Entry 7AFD (electron microscopy, 3.44 A resolution); this record covers chains 1 and J of the 9 polymer chains in the assembly.

# Chain 1
Molecule: 16SrRNA of the head domain (residue C931 to G1386)
Source organism: Escherichia coli
Sequence (1541 nucleotides; row label = number of the first residue in the row):
     1 AAAUUGAAGA GUUUGAUCAU GGCUCAGAUU GAACGCUGGC GGCAGGCCUA ACACAUGCAA
    61 GUCGAACGGU AACAGGAAGA AGCUUGCUUC UUUGCUGACG AGUGGCGGAC GGGUGAGUAA
   121 UGUCUGGGAA ACUGCCUGAU GGAGGGGGAU AACUACUGGA AACGGUAGCU AAUACCGCAU
   181 AACGUCGCAA GACCAAAGAG GGGGACCUUC GGGCCUCUUG CCAUCGGAUG UGCCCAGAUG
   241 GGAUUAGCUA GUAGGUGGGG UAACGGCUCA CCUAGGCGAC GAUCCCUAGC UGGUCUGAGA
   301 GGAUGACCAG CCACACUGGA ACUGAGACAC GGUCCAGACU CCUACGGGAG GCAGCAGUGG
   361 GGAAUAUUGC ACAAUGGGCG CAAGCCUGAU GCAGCCAUGC CGCGUGUAUG AAGAAGGCCU
   421 UCGGGUUGUA AAGUACUUUC AGCGGGGAGG AAGGGAGUAA AGUUAAUACC UUUGCUCAUU
   481 GACGUUACCC GCAGAAGAAG CACCGGCUAA CUCCGUGCCA GCAGCCXCGG UAAUACGGAG
   541 GGUGCAAGCG UUAAUCGGAA UUACUGGGCG UAAAGCGCAC GCAGGCGGUU UGUUAAGUCA
   601 GAUGUGAAAU CCCCGGGCUC AACCUGGGAA CUGCAUCUGA UACUGGCAAG CUUGAGUCUC
   661 GUAGAGGGGG GUAGAAUUCC AGGUGUAGCG GUGAAAUGCG UAGAGAUCUG GAGGAAUACC
   721 GGUGGCGAAG GCGGCCCCCU GGACGAAGAC UGACGCUCAG GUGCGAAAGC GUGGGGAGCA
   781 AACAGGAUUA GAUACCCUGG UAGUCCACGC CGUAAACGAU GUCGACUUGG AGGUUGUGCC
   841 CUUGAGGCGU GGCUUCCGGA GCUAACGCGU UAAGUCGACC GCCUGGGGAG UACGGCCGCA
   901 AGGUUAAAAC UCAAAUGAAU UGACGGGGGC CCGCACAAGC GGUGGAGCAU GUGGUUUAAU
   961 UCGAUGXAAC GCGAAGAACC UUACCUGGUC UUGACAUCCA CGGAAGUUUU CAGAGAUGAG
  1021 AAUGUGCCUU CGGGAACCGU GAGACAGGUG CUGCAUGGCU GUCGUCAGCU CGUGUUGUGA
  1081 AAUGUUGGGU UAAGUCCCGC AACGAGCGCA ACCCUUAUCC UUUGUUGCCA GCGGUCCGGC
  1141 CGGGAACUCA AAGGAGACUG CCAGUGAUAA ACUGGAGGAA GGUGGGGAUG ACGUCAAGUC
  1201 AUCAUGGCCC UUACGACCAG GGCUACACAC GUGCUACAAU GGCGCAUACA AAGAGAAGCG
  1261 ACCUCGCGAG AGCAAGCGGA CCUCAUAAAG UGCGUCGUAG UCCGGAUUGG AGUCUGCAAC
  1321 UCGACUCCAU GAAGUCGGAA UCGCUAGUAA UCGUGGAUCA GAAUGCCACG GUGAAUACGU
  1381 UCCCGGCCUU GUACACACCG CCCGUXACAC CAUGGGAGUG GGUUGCAAAA GAAGUAGGUA
  1441 GCUUAACCUU CGGGAGGGCG CUUACCACUU UGUGAUUCAU GACUGGGGUG AAGUCGUAAC
  1501 AAGGUAACCG UAGGGGAACC UGCGGUUGGA UCACCUCCUU A
Disordered / not traced: 1-930, 1387-1541
Modified / non-standard residues: PSU (pseudouridine-5'-monophosphate) at position 516, G7M (N7-methyl-guanosine-5'-monophosphate) at position 527, 2MG (2N-methylguanosine-5'-monophosphate) at position 966, 5MC (5-methylcytidine-5'-monophosphate) at position 967, 2MG (2N-methylguanosine-5'-monophosphate) at position 1207, 4OC (4n,o2'-methylcytidine-5'-monophosphate) at position 1401, 5MC (5-methylcytidine-5'-monophosphate) at position 1406, UR3 (3-methyluridine-5'-monophoshate) at position 1497, 2MG (2N-methylguanosine-5'-monophosphate) at position 1515, MA6 (6N-dimethyladenosine-5'-monophoshate) at position 1517, MA6 (6N-dimethyladenosine-5'-monophoshate) at position 1518
Bound ions: Mg2+ site 1 near A937 (its only coordinating residue here); Mg2+ site 2 near G944 (its only coordinating residue here); Mg2+ site 3: A964, U1199; Mg2+ site 4 near C972 (its only coordinating residue here); Mg2+ site 5 near C980 (its only coordinating residue here); Mg2+ site 6: C1054, A1197, G1198; Mg2+ site 7: C1054, A1197; Mg2+ site 8: U1085, U1086, G1099; Mg2+ site 9 near A1110 (its only coordinating residue here); Mg2+ site 10: C1158, G1184; Mg2+ site 11 near G1177 (its only coordinating residue here); Mg2+ site 12: C1303, G1304; 1 more Mg2+ sites not listed

# Chain J
Name: 30S ribosomal protein S10
Source organism: Escherichia coli
Reference sequence: C3SQT7 (C3SQT7_ECOLX); numbering as in UniProt (aligned over 1-103)
Amino-acid sequence (103 residues; row label = number of the first residue in the row):
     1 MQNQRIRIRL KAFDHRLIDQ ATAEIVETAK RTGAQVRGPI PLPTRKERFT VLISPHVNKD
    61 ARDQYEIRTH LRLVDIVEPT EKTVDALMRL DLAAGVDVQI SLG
Disordered / not traced: 1-3, 103

# Interface between chain 1 and chain J
Contacting residue pairs (65):
  G963(1) - His56(J)  hydrogen bond to the base
  A964(1) - His56(J)  sugar contact
  A964(1) - Val57(J)  sugar contact
  A969(1) - Val57(J)  phosphate contact
  A969(1) - Asn58(J)  phosphate contact
  C972(1) - Val57(J)  hydrogen bond to the sugar
  C972(1) - Lys59(J)  phosphate contact
  G973(1) - Leu52(J)  sugar contact
  G973(1) - Pro55(J)  hydrogen bond to the sugar
  G973(1) - His56(J)  hydrogen bond to the base
  G973(1) - Val57(J)  sugar contact
  G973(1) - Lys59(J)  salt bridge to the phosphate
  A975(1) - Thr50(J)  base contact
  A975(1) - Lys59(J)  salt bridge to the phosphate
  A975(1) - Arg62(J)  base contact
  G1058(1) - Pro55(J)  base contact
  C1059(1) - Ile53(J)  hydrogen bond to the sugar
  C1059(1) - Pro55(J)  base contact
  U1060(1) - Ile53(J)  phosphate contact
  U1060(1) - Ser54(J)  sugar contact
  U1060(1) - Asn58(J)  hydrogen bond to the sugar
  G1061(1) - Asn58(J)  hydrogen bond to the sugar
  G1061(1) - Ala61(J)  sugar contact
  U1123(1) - Gly38(J)  sugar contact
  U1123(1) - Ile40(J)  sugar contact
  G1124(1) - Arg37(J)  phosphate contact
  G1124(1) - Gly38(J)  hydrogen bond to the phosphate
  U1125(1) - Arg7(J)  sugar contact
  U1125(1) - Arg37(J)  salt bridge to the phosphate
  U1125(1) - Ile40(J)  phosphate contact
  U1126(1) - Arg7(J)  salt bridge to the phosphate
  U1126(1) - Arg9(J)  base contact
  U1126(1) - Leu73(J)  base contact
  A1150(1) - Pro41(J)  hydrogen bond to the sugar
  A1150(1) - Leu42(J)  sugar contact
  A1150(1) - Pro43(J)  sugar contact
  A1151(1) - Pro41(J)  sugar contact
  A1151(1) - Leu42(J)  sugar contact
  A1151(1) - Pro43(J)  phosphate contact
  A1151(1) - Thr44(J)  sugar contact
  A1151(1) - Arg72(J)  hydrogen bond to the phosphate
  A1152(1) - His15(J)  phosphate contact
  A1152(1) - Asp19(J)  sugar contact
  A1152(1) - Thr44(J)  phosphate contact
  A1152(1) - His70(J)  salt bridge to the phosphate
  A1152(1) - Arg72(J)  salt bridge to the phosphate
  G1153(1) - His15(J)  salt bridge to the phosphate
  G1153(1) - Arg16(J)  salt bridge to the phosphate
  G1198(1) - Pro55(J)  base contact
  G1198(1) - Val57(J)  sugar contact
  U1199(1) - His56(J)  sugar contact
  G1253(1) - Lys46(J)  salt bridge to the phosphate
  A1254(1) - Arg45(J)  salt bridge to the phosphate
  A1254(1) - Glu47(J)  phosphate contact
  G1255(1) - Arg45(J)  salt bridge to the phosphate
  G1279(1) - Arg9(J)  salt bridge to the phosphate
  G1279(1) - Lys11(J)  salt bridge to the phosphate
  A1280(1) - Arg9(J)  salt bridge to the phosphate
  A1280(1) - Leu42(J)  sugar contact
  A1280(1) - Pro43(J)  sugar contact
  C1366(1) - Arg62(J)  hydrogen bond to the phosphate
  C1367(1) - Thr50(J)  hydrogen bond to the sugar
  C1367(1) - Arg62(J)  salt bridge to the phosphate
  C1367(1) - Gln64(J)  hydrogen bond to the phosphate
  A1368(1) - Gln64(J)  hydrogen bond to the phosphate
Other interface residues (no listed pair), chain 1 (34 interface residues in all): A974, C1114, U1115, U1202, A1252, C1281
Other interface residues (no listed pair), chain J (35 interface residues in all): Pro39, Arg48, Arg68, Leu71

# Summary
34 residues of chain 1 face 35 of chain J across their interface, with 14 hydrogen bonds and 15 salt bridges.
Among the polar pairs are G963(1)-His56(J), G973(1)-His56(J) and C972(1)-Val57(J). A964(1) and U1199(1)
coordinate Mg2+ site 3.
Here chain 1 is 16SrRNA of the head domain (residue C931 to G1386) and chain J is 30S ribosomal protein S10,
both from Escherichia coli. Entry 7AFD (Bacterial 30S ribosomal subunit assembly complex state A (head
domain)) was determined by electron microscopy (same publication as 7AF3, 7AF5, 7AF8, 7AFA, 7AFH, 7AFI and 17
further entries).
